5UWH - chains B and C of the 4 polymer chains in the assembly; structure by X-ray diffraction, 2.26 A resolution.

[Chain B]
Name: Ran-specific GTPase-activating protein 1
Source organism: Saccharomyces cerevisiae
UniProtKB: P41920 (YRB1_YEAST); residues 62-201 here = UniProt positions 62-201
Sequence (143 residues; row label = number of the first residue in the row):
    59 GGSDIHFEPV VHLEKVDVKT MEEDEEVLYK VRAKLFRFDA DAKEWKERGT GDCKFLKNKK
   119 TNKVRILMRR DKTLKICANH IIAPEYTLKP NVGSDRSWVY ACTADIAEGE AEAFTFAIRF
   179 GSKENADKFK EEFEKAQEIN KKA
Not modelled in the structure: 59-63, 69-77, 199-201
Sequence notes: expression tag (59-61)

[Chain C]
Name: Exportin-1
Source organism: Saccharomyces cerevisiae
UniProtKB: P30822 (XPO1_YEAST); residue numbers follow UniProt; this construct covers 1-376, 414-1058
Sequence (1024 residues; row label = number of the first residue in the row; note: 37 numbers in that range are skipped by the numbering (no residue carries them; nothing is unmodelled there); numbers below 1 keep their minus sign (Gly-2 is residue -2)):
    -2 GGSMEGILDF SNDLDIALLD QVVSTFYQGS GVQQKQAQEI LTKFQDNPDA WQKADQILQF
    58 STNPQSKFIA LSILDKLITR KWKLLPNDHR IGIRNFVVGM IISMCQDDEV FKTQKNLINK
   118 SDLTLVQILK QEWPQNWPEF IPELIGSSSS SVNVCENNMI VLKLLSEEVF DFSAEQMTQA
   178 KALHLKNSMS KEFEQIFKLC FQVLEQGSSS SLIVATLESL LRYLHWIPYR YIYETNILEL
   238 LSTKFMTSPD TRAITLKCLT EVSNLKIPQD NDLIKRQTVL FFQNTLQQIA TSVMPVTADL
   298 KATYANANGN DQSFLQDLAM FLTTYLARNR ALLESDESLR ELLLNAHQYL IQLSKIEERE
   358 LFKTTLDYWH NLVADLFYE
   414 PLKKHIYEEI CSQLRLVIIE NMVRPEEDLV VENDEGEIVR EFVKESDTIQ LYKSEREVLV
   474 YLTHLNVIDT EEIMISKLAR QIDGSEWSWH NINTLSWAIG SISGTMSEDT EKRFVVTVIK
   534 DLLGLCEQKR GKDNKAVVAS DIMYVVGQYP RFLKAHWNFL RTVILKLFEF MHETHEGVQD
   594 MACDTFIKIV QKCKYHFVIQ QPRESEPFIQ TIIRDIQKTT ADLQPQQVHT FYKACGIIIS
   654 EERSVAERNR LLSDLMQLPN MAWDTIVEQS TANPTLLLDS ETVKIIANII KTNVAVCTSM
   714 GADFYPQLGH IYYNMLQLYR AVSSMISAQV AAEGLIATKT PKVRGLRTIK KEILKLVETY
   774 ISKARNLDDV VKVLVEPLLN AVLEDYMNNV PDARDAEVLN CMTTVVEKVG HMIPQGVILI
   834 LQSVFECTLD MINKDFTEYP EHRVEFYKLL KVINEKSFAA FLELPPAAFK LFVDAICWAF
   894 KHNNRDVEVN GLQIALDLVK NIERMGNVPF ANEFHKNYFF IFVSETFFVL TDSDHKSGFS
   954 KQALLLMKLI SLVYDNKISV PLYQEAEVPQ GTSNQVYLSQ YLANMLSNAF PHLTSEQIAS
  1014 FLSALTKQCK DLVVFKGTLR DFLVQIKEVG GDPTDYLFAE DKENA
Not modelled in the structure: -2, 442-456, 1054-1058
Sequence notes: expression tag (-2 to 0); conflict Asp441 (Val in P30822), Gly537 (Asp in P30822), Cys539 (Thr in P30822), Glu540 (Val in P30822), Gln541 (Lys in P30822), Cys1022 (Tyr in P30822)

[Interface between chain B and chain C]
Pairs across the interface (6; chain B residue first):
  Val150(B) - Ile749(C)  hydrophobic
  Val150(B) - Thr753(C)
  Val150(B) - Pro754(C)
  Gly151(B) - Lys752(C)
  Gly151(B) - Arg757(C)  hydrogen bond (backbone-side chain)
  Asp153(B) - Pro754(C)
Also at the interface, not in a pair above, chain B (4 interface residues in all): Ser152

[In short]
The interface between chain B and chain C involves 4 residues on one side and 5 on the other; the contacts
include 1 hydrogen bond. The hydrogen-bonded pair is Gly151(B)-Arg757(C).
Chain B is Ran-specific GTPase-activating protein 1 and chain C is Exportin-1, both from Saccharomyces
cerevisiae; the structure, Crystal Structure of Paxillin NES Peptide in complex with CRM1-Ran-RanBP1, was
determined by X-ray diffraction together with 5UWI, 5UWJ, 5UWO, 5UWP, 5UWQ, 5UWR and 4 further entries from
the same study.
